1WBG - chains B and I of the 3 polymer chains in the assembly; structure by X-ray diffraction, 2.20 A resolution.

== Chain B ==
Molecule: Thrombin heavy chain
Source organism: Homo sapiens
Notes: EC 3.4.21.5; fragment: fragment alpha thrombin, residues 364-622
Reference sequence: P00734 (THRB_HUMAN); the construct lacks a stretch of the UniProt sequence and is renumbered around it, so the offset changes along the chain: 16-37 = UniProt 364-385; 38-60 = UniProt 387-409; 61-77 = UniProt 419-435; 78-97 = UniProt 437-456; 8 more segments
Chain sequence (259 residues; row label = number of the first residue in the row; note: 1 number in that range is skipped by the numbering (no residue carries it; nothing is unmodelled there); a row labelled like 60A-60I holds insertion residues (60A, then the next letters in order)):
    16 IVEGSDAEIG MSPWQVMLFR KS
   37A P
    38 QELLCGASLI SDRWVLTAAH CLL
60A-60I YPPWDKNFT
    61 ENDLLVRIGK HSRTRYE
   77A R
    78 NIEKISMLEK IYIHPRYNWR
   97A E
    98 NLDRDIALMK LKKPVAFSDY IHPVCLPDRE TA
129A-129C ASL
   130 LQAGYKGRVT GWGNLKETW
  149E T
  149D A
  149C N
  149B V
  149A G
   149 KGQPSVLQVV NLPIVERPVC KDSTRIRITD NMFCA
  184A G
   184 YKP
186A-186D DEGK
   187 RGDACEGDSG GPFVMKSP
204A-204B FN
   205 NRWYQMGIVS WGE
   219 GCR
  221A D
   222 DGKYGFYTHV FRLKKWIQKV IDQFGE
Unresolved in the structure: 147-148, 149E, 149D, 149C, 149B, 149A, 149
Disulfides: Cys-42/Cys-58, Cys-168/Cys-182, Cys-191/Cys-220
Residues lining bound ligands: L03 (3-(4-chlorophenyl)-5-(methylthio)-4H-1,2,4-triazole): Trp-60D, Asp-189, Ala-190, Cys-191, Glu-192, Val-213, Ser-214, Trp-215, Gly-216, Gly-219, Cys-220, Gly-226, Phe-227, Tyr-228
Curated features (UniProtKB/Swiss-Prot):
  - region: Ala-183 to Val-200 (High affinity receptor-binding region which is also known as the TP508 peptide)
  - active site (Charge relay system): His-57, Asp-102, Ser-195
  - glycosylation: Asn-60G (N-linked (GlcNAc...) (complex) asparagine)

== Chain I ==
Molecule: Hirugen
Notes: fragment: peptide fragment of hirugen, residues 62-71
Reference sequence: P09945 (ITH3_HIRME); residues 55-64 here correspond to UniProt positions 62-71 (UniProt number = residue number + 7)
Chain sequence (10 residues; row label = number of the first residue in the row):
    55 DFEEIPEEYL
Modified / non-standard residues: Tyr-63 (o-sulfo-l-tyrosine; TYS)
Curated features (UniProtKB/Swiss-Prot):
  - region: Asp-55 to Leu-64 (Interaction with fibrinogen-binding exosite of thrombin)
  - modified residue: Tyr-63 (Sulfotyrosine)

== Interface between chain B and chain I ==
Pairs across the interface (26):
  Phe-34(B) / Phe-56(I)  hydrophobic
  Gln-38(B) / Phe-56(I)
  Gln-38(B) / Glu-57(I)
  Gln-38(B) / Ile-59(I)
  Gln-38(B) / Leu-64(I)
  Glu-39(B) / Phe-56(I)
  Leu-40(B) / Phe-56(I)
  Leu-65(B) / Ile-59(I)  hydrophobic
  Leu-65(B) / Tyr-63(I)
  Arg-67(B) / Ile-59(I)
  Arg-73(B) / Asp-55(I)  salt bridge
  Arg-73(B) / Phe-56(I)
  Thr-74(B) / Asp-55(I)
  Thr-74(B) / Phe-56(I)
  Thr-74(B) / Glu-57(I)  hydrogen bond (backbone-backbone)
  Arg-75(B) / Glu-57(I)
  Tyr-76(B) / Glu-57(I)  hydrogen bond (backbone-side chain)
  Tyr-76(B) / Pro-60(I)
  Tyr-76(B) / Tyr-63(I)
  Glu-80(B) / Tyr-63(I)
  Lys-81(B) / Tyr-63(I)
  Ile-82(B) / Ile-59(I)  hydrophobic
  Ile-82(B) / Tyr-63(I)
  Met-84(B) / Glu-62(I)
  Met-84(B) / Tyr-63(I)
  Gln-151(B) / Asp-55(I)
Also at the interface, not in a pair above, chain B (17 interface residues in all): Met-32, Lys-36
Also at the interface, not in a pair above, chain I (9 interface residues in all): Glu-58

== In short ==
17 residues of chain B and 9 residues of chain I are in contact, with 2 hydrogen bonds and 1 salt bridge.
Polar pairs include Arg-73(B)/Asp-55(I), Tyr-76(B)/Glu-57(I) and Thr-74(B)/Glu-57(I). Chain B binds compound
L03. From UniProt: 3 active-site residues on chain B.
Chain B is Thrombin heavy chain (Homo sapiens) and chain I is Hirugen; the structure, Active site thrombin
inhibitors, was determined by X-ray diffraction, deposited together with 1WAY.
